8UPZ - chains A and B; structure by X-ray diffraction, 1.38 A resolution.

[Chain A (and B)]
Protein: Bifunctional protein PutA
Source organism: Sinorhizobium meliloti SM11
Notes: EC 1.5.5.2, 1.2.1.88; chain B of this document is another copy of the same molecule, construct and numbering; everything in this record applies to it too
UniProt: F7X6I3 (F7X6I3_SINMM); residue numbers follow UniProt; this construct covers 26-81, 191-522
Sequence (396 residues; row label = number of the first residue in the row; note: 102 numbers in that range are skipped by the numbering (no residue carries them; nothing is unmodelled there)):
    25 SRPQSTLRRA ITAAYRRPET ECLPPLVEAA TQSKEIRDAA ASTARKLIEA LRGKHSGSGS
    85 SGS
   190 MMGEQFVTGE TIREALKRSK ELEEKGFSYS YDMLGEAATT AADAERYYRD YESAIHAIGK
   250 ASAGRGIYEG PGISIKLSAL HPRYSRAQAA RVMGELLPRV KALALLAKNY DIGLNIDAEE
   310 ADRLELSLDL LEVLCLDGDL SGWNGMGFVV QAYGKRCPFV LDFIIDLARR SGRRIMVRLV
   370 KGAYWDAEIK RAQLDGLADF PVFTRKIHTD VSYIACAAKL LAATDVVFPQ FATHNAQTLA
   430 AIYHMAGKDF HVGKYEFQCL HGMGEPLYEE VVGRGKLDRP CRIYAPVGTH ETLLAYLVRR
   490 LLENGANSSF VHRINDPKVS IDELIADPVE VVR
Disordered / not traced: 25-27 (chain B: 82-86)
Construct notes: expression tag (25); linker (82-87, 190)
Residues lining bound ligands:
  - FAD (flavin-adenine dinucleotide): Asp306, Ala307, Val338, Gln340, Tyr342, Arg367, Val369, Lys370, Gly371, Ala372, Tyr373, Trp374, Phe392, Thr393, Arg394, Lys395, Thr398, Asp399, Ala421, Thr422, His423, Asn424, Gln447, Cys448, Leu449, Tyr473, Arg489, Glu492, Ser497, Ser498, Phe499
  - (Prop-2-ynylthio)acetic acid (X79): Lys265, Asp306, Ala307, Arg367, Ala372, Tyr373, Leu449, Tyr473, Tyr485, Arg488, Arg489

[How chain A and chain B interact]
Contacting residue pairs (33; chain A residue first):
  Ser82(A) with Met191(B)
  Ser85(A) with Met191(B)
  Gly86(A) with Ser87(B); Met190(B), hydrogen bond (backbone-backbone)
  Met190(A) with Ser87(B); Met190(B); Phe195(B), hydrophobic; Leu486(B), hydrophobic; Arg489(B); Leu490(B), hydrophobic; Asn493(B); Gly494(B)
  Met191(A) with His501(B); Asn504(B)
  Phe195(A) with Met190(B), hydrophobic
  Asp375(A) with Leu483(B)
  His479(A) with Asn496(B)
  Leu483(A) with Leu490(B); Leu491(B), hydrophobic; Gly494(B)
  Leu486(A) with Met190(B); Leu490(B)
  Val487(A) with Leu490(B), hydrophobic; Leu491(B), hydrophobic
  Leu490(A) with Met190(B); Met191(B), hydrophobic; Leu486(B), hydrophobic; Leu490(B), hydrophobic
  Leu491(A) with Leu483(B), hydrophobic; Val487(B), hydrophobic
  Asn493(A) with Met191(B)
  Gly494(A) with Met191(B)
  Asn496(A) with His479(B)
Also at the interface, not in a pair above, chain A (19 interface residues in all): Ser87, Thr228, Arg489
Also at the interface, not in a pair above, chain B (18 interface residues in all): Gln382, Ala495

[Overview]
Chain A and chain B form an interface of 19 and 18 residues respectively; the contacts include 1 hydrogen
bond. The hydrogen-bonded pair Gly86(A)-Met190(B) is a backbone contact. Bound to chain A: flavin-adenine
dinucleotide and (Prop-2-ynylthio)acetic acid.
Both chains are Bifunctional protein PutA (Sinorhizobium meliloti SM11). Entry 8UPZ (Minimal PutA proline
dehydrogenase domain (design #2) complexed with (Prop-2-ynylthio)acetic acid) was determined by X-ray
diffraction, deposited together with 8UQ0, 8UQ1, 9C8A, 9C8B and 9C8C.
